PDB entry 6WWH | electron microscopy, 3.80 A resolution | chains K and A of the 6 polymer chains in the assembly

# Chain K
Name: Kinesin-like protein KIF14
Organism: Mus musculus
Reference sequence: L0N7N1 (KIF14_MOUSE); residues 391-772 here = UniProt positions 391-772
Amino-acid sequence (390 residues; each row starts with the number of its first residue; note: 390 numbers in that range are skipped by the numbering (no residue carries them; nothing is unmodelled there); numbers below 1 keep their minus sign (Gly-7 is residue -7)):
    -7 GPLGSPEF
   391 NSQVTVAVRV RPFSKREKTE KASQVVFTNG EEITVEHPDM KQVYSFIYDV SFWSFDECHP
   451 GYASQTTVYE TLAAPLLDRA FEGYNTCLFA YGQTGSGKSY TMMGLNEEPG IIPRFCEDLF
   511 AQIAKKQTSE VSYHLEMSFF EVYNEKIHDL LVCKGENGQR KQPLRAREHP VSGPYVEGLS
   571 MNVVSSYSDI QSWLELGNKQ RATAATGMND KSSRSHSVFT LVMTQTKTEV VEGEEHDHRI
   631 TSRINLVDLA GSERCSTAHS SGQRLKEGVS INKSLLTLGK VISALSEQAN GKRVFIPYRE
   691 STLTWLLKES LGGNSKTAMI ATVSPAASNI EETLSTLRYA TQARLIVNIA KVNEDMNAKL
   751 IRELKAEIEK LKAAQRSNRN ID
Unresolved in the structure: -7 to -1, 756-772
Differences from the reference sequence: expression tag (-7 to 0)
Bound ions: Mg2+: Ser489, Ser603 (together with AMP-PNP)
Small-molecule neighbours: AMP-PNP (ANP; phosphoaminophosphonic acid-adenylate ester): Arg399, Arg401, Pro402, Ser444, Gln483, Thr484, Gly485, Ser486, Gly487, Lys488, Ser489, Tyr490, Leu495, Asn599, Lys601, Ser602, Ser603, Asp638, Leu639, Gly641
Curated features (UniProtKB/Swiss-Prot):
  - binding site (ATP): Gly482 to Ser489

# Chain A
Name: Tubulin alpha-1B chain
Organism: Sus scrofa
Reference sequence: Q2XVP4 (TBA1B_PIG); numbering as in UniProt (aligned over 1-451)
Amino-acid sequence (451 residues; each row starts with the number of its first residue):
     1 MRECISIHVG QAGVQIGNAC WELYCLEHGI QPDGQMPSDK TIGGGDDSFN TFFSETGAGK
    61 HVPRAVFVDL EPTVIDEVRT GTYRQLFHPE QLITGKEDAA NNYARGHYTI GKEIIDLVLD
   121 RIRKLADQCT GLQGFLVFHS FGGGTGSGFT SLLMERLSVD YGKKSKLEFS IYPAPQVSTA
   181 VVEPYNSILT THTTLEHSDC AFMVDNEAIY DICRRNLDIE RPTYTNLNRL ISQIVSSITA
   241 SLRFDGALNV DLTEFQTNLV PYPRIHFPLA TYAPVISAEK AYHEQLSVAE ITNACFEPAN
   301 QMVKCDPRHG KYMACCLLYR GDVVPKDVNA AIATIKTKRS IQFVDWCPTG FKVGINYQPP
   361 TVVPGGDLAK VQRAVCMLSN TTAIAEAWAR LDHKFDLMYA KRAFVHWYVG EGMEEGEFSE
   421 AREDMAALEK DYEEVGVDSV EGEGEEEGEE Y
Unresolved in the structure: 442-451
Bound ions: Mg2+: Glu71, Asp98 (together with GTP)
Small-molecule neighbours: GTP (guanosine-5'-triphosphate): Gly10, Gln11, Ala12, Gln15, Glu71, Asp98, Ala99, Ala100, Asn101, Ser140, Gly143, Gly144, Thr145, Gly146, Ile171, Thr179, Glu183, Asn206, Tyr224, Leu227, Asn228
Curated features (UniProtKB/Swiss-Prot):
  - motif: Met1 to Cys4 (MREC motif)
  - active site: Glu254
  - binding site (GTP): Gly10, Gln11, Ala12, Gln15, Glu71, Ala99, Ser140, Gly143, Gly144, Thr145, Gly146, Thr179, Glu183, Asn206, Tyr224, Asn228, Leu252
  - binding site (Mg(2+)): Glu71
  - site: Tyr451 (Involved in polymerization)
  - modified residue: Lys40 (N6,N6,N6-trimethyllysine), Ser48 (Phosphoserine), Ser232 (Phosphoserine), Tyr282 (3'-nitrotyrosine), Arg339 (Omega-N-methylarginine), Ser439 (Phosphoserine), Glu443 (5-glutamyl polyglutamate), Glu445 (5-glutamyl polyglutamate), Tyr451 (3'-nitrotyrosine)
  - cross-link (Glycyl lysine isopeptide (Lys-Gly)): Lys326 (interchain with G-Cter in ubiquitin), Lys370 (interchain with G-Cter in ubiquitin)

# Chain K / chain A interface
Contacting residue pairs (14):
  Ser642(K) - Glu414(A)
  Arg644(K) - Glu414(A)  salt bridge
  Arg644(K) - Glu417(A)
  Arg644(K) - Glu420(A)  salt bridge
  Cys645(K) - Tyr108(A)
  Leu655(K) - Tyr108(A)
  Val659(K) - Val409(A)
  Val659(K) - Gly410(A)
  Asn662(K) - Val409(A)
  Lys663(K) - Val409(A)
  Leu666(K) - Val405(A)  hydrophobic
  Leu666(K) - Glu415(A)
  Lys670(K) - Arg402(A)
  Arg728(K) - Glu423(A)  salt bridge
Other interface residues (no listed pair), chain K (13 interface residues in all): Ser650, Glu677, Glu721
Other interface residues (no listed pair), chain A (15 interface residues in all): Lys112, Lys401, His406, Gly412, Gly416

# In short
Chain K and chain A form an interface of 13 and 15 residues respectively, with 3 salt bridges. Polar pairs
include Arg644(K)-Glu414(A), Arg644(K)-Glu420(A) and Arg728(K)-Glu423(A). Ligands of chain K: AMP-PNP. Bound
to chain A: GTP.
Chain K is Kinesin-like protein KIF14 (Mus musculus) and chain A is Tubulin alpha-1B chain (Sus scrofa); the
structure, KIF14[391-772] dimer two-heads-bound state - AMP-PNP in complex with a microtubule, was determined
by electron microscopy (same publication as 6WWE, 6WWF, 6WWG, 6WWI, 6WWJ, 6WWK and 13 further entries).
